Entry 4C51 (X-ray diffraction, 3.10 A resolution); this record covers chains A and B.

== Chain A (and B) ==
Protein: Catalase-peroxidase
Source organism: Mycobacterium tuberculosis H37RV
Notes: EC 1.11.1.21; chain B of this document is another copy of the same molecule, construct and numbering; everything in this record applies to it too
UniProtKB: Q08129 (KATG_MYCTU); numbering as in UniProt (aligned over 1-740)
Amino-acid sequence (740 residues; each row starts with the number of its first residue):
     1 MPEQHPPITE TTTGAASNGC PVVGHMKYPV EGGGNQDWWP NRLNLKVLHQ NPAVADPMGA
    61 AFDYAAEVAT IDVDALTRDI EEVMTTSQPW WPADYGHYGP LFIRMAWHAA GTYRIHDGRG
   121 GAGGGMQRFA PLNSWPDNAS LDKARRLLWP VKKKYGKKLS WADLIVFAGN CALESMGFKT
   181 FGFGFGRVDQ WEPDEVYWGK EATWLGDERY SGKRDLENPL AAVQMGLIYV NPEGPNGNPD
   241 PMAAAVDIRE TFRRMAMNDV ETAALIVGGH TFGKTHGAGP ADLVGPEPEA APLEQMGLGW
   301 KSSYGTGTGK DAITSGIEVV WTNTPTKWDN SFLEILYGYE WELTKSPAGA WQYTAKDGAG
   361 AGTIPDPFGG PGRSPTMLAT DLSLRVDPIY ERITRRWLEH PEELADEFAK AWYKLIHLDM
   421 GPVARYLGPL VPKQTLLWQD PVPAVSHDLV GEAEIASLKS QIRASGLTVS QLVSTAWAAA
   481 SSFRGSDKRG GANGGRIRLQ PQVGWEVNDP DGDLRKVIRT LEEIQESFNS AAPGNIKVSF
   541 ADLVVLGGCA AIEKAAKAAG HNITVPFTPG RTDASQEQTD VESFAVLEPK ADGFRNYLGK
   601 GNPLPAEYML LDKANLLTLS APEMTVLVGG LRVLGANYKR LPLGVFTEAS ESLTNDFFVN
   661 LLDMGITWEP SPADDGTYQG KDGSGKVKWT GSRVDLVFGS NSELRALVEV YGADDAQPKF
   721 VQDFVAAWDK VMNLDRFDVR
Unresolved in the structure: 1-23
Construct notes: engineered mutation Leu418 (Arg in Q08129)
Metal / ion sites: heme Fe near His270 (its only coordinating residue here)
Ligand contacts:
  - alpha-D-glucopyranose (GLC): His447, Arg498, Gln525, Asn529, Lys537, Val538, Ser539, Phe540, Asp573
  - heme (HEM): Asp94, Pro100, Leu101, Ile103, Arg104, Trp107, Val230, Pro232, Ile248, Phe252, Leu265, Ile266, Gly269, His270, Phe272, Gly273, Lys274, Thr275, His276, Thr314, Ser315, Ile317, Trp321, Leu378, Thr380, Phe408, Trp412
What the authors report for this chain:
  - mutagenesis - Y229F, R418L: unchanged catalytic activity
  - mutagenesis - R418L: abolished catalytic activity (catalase activity) (citing earlier work)
  - mutagenesis - S315T (40-fold): decreased catalytic activity on INH
  - mutagenesis - W321F: unchanged catalytic activity on INH
  - disease-associated variants - S315T: decreased catalytic activity on INH (citing earlier work)

== How chain A and chain B interact ==
Contacting residue pairs (199):
  Gly24(A) - Ala202(B)
  His25(A) - Lys200(B)
  His25(A) - Glu208(B)  salt bridge
  Met26(A) - Gly199(B)
  Met26(A) - Lys200(B)  hydrogen bond (backbone-backbone)
  Met26(A) - Glu201(B)
  Met26(A) - Ala202(B)  hydrophobic
  Lys27(A) - Pro40(B)  hydrogen bond (side chain-backbone)
  Lys27(A) - Asn41(B)
  Lys27(A) - Tyr197(B)
  Tyr28(A) - Tyr197(B)
  Tyr28(A) - Pro219(B)
  Tyr28(A) - Pro603(B)
  Tyr28(A) - Leu604(B)  hydrophobic
  Pro29(A) - Asn44(B)  hydrogen bond (backbone-side chain)
  Pro29(A) - Val47(B)
  Pro29(A) - Glu195(B)
  Pro29(A) - Val196(B)
  Pro29(A) - Tyr197(B)
  Val30(A) - Leu43(B)
  Val30(A) - Asn44(B)  hydrogen bond (backbone-backbone)
  Val30(A) - Val47(B)
  Val30(A) - Leu604(B)  hydrophobic
  Val30(A) - Tyr608(B)
  Val30(A) - Leu611(B)  hydrophobic
  Val30(A) - Asp612(B)
  Glu31(A) - Pro40(B)
  Glu31(A) - Asn41(B)
  Glu31(A) - Leu604(B)
  Glu31(A) - Tyr608(B)
  Gly32(A) - Asn44(B)
  Gly33(A) - Glu195(B)
  Gly34(A) - Glu195(B)
  Asn35(A) - Ala130(B)  hydrogen bond (side chain-backbone)
  Asn35(A) - Pro131(B)
  Asn35(A) - Pro193(B)
  Gln36(A) - Gln36(B)
  Trp38(A) - Glu201(B)
  Trp38(A) - Ala202(B)
  Trp38(A) - Thr203(B)
  Trp38(A) - Trp204(B)  hydrophobic
  Trp38(A) - Met225(B)  hydrophobic
  Trp39(A) - Ala130(B)  hydrophobic
  Trp39(A) - Pro131(B)  hydrophobic
  Trp39(A) - Ser134(B)
  Trp39(A) - Trp204(B)  hydrophobic
  Trp39(A) - Glu287(B)  hydrogen bond
  Trp39(A) - Glu289(B)
  Trp39(A) - Ala290(B)
  Pro40(A) - Lys27(B)  hydrogen bond (backbone-side chain)
  Pro40(A) - Glu31(B)
  Asn41(A) - Lys27(B)
  Asn41(A) - Glu31(B)
  Arg42(A) - Glu289(B)  salt bridge
  Leu43(A) - Val30(B)
  Asn44(A) - Pro29(B)  hydrogen bond (side chain-backbone)
  Asn44(A) - Val30(B)  hydrogen bond (backbone-backbone)
  Asn44(A) - Gly32(B)
  Val47(A) - Pro29(B)
  Val47(A) - Val30(B)
  His49(A) - Pro52(B)
  His49(A) - Val54(B)
  His49(A) - Glu192(B)  salt bridge
  Pro52(A) - His49(B)
  Val54(A) - His49(B)
  Val54(A) - Ser620(B)  hydrogen bond (backbone-side chain)
  Val54(A) - Pro622(B)
  Ala55(A) - Pro622(B)
  Pro57(A) - Pro622(B)  hydrophobic
  Pro57(A) - Leu707(B)  hydrophobic
  Pro57(A) - Val710(B)  hydrophobic
  Pro57(A) - Tyr711(B)
  Pro57(A) - Lys719(B)  hydrogen bond (backbone-side chain)
  Pro57(A) - Asp723(B)
  Met58(A) - Lys719(B)
  Trp90(A) - Met664(B)
  Arg128(A) - Ser702(B)
  Arg128(A) - Ala706(B)
  Phe129(A) - Ser702(B)
  Phe129(A) - Ala706(B)  hydrophobic
  Ala130(A) - Asn35(B)  hydrogen bond (backbone-side chain)
  Ala130(A) - Trp39(B)  hydrophobic
  Ala130(A) - Arg42(B)
  Pro131(A) - Asn35(B)
  Pro131(A) - Trp39(B)  hydrophobic
  Asn133(A) - Ser702(B)  hydrogen bond
  Ser134(A) - Trp39(B)
  Arg146(A) - Met664(B)  hydrogen bond
  Arg146(A) - Arg705(B)
  Trp149(A) - Leu662(B)  hydrophobic
  Trp149(A) - Glu709(B)
  Trp149(A) - Gly712(B)
  Lys153(A) - Val659(B)
  Lys153(A) - Ala713(B)
  Lys153(A) - Asp714(B)  salt bridge
  Lys154(A) - Asp714(B)
  Tyr155(A) - Asp715(B)
  Gly156(A) - Ala713(B)
  Gly156(A) - Asp715(B)
  Lys157(A) - Asp715(B)  hydrogen bond (backbone-side chain)
  Trp161(A) - Glu709(B)  hydrogen bond
  Trp191(A) - Glu703(B)
  Trp191(A) - Ala706(B)
  Trp191(A) - Val710(B)  hydrophobic
  Glu192(A) - Lys46(B)
  Glu192(A) - His49(B)  salt bridge
  Pro193(A) - Asn35(B)
  Pro193(A) - Glu703(B)
  Glu195(A) - Pro29(B)
  Glu195(A) - Gly33(B)
  Glu195(A) - Gly34(B)
  Val196(A) - Pro29(B)
  Tyr197(A) - Lys27(B)
  Tyr197(A) - Tyr28(B)
  Tyr197(A) - Pro29(B)
  Gly199(A) - Met26(B)
  Lys200(A) - His25(B)
  Lys200(A) - Met26(B)  hydrogen bond (backbone-backbone)
  Glu201(A) - Met26(B)
  Glu201(A) - Trp38(B)
  Ala202(A) - Met26(B)  hydrophobic
  Ala202(A) - Trp38(B)
  Thr203(A) - Trp38(B)
  Trp204(A) - Trp38(B)  hydrophobic
  Trp204(A) - Trp39(B)  hydrophobic
  Glu208(A) - His25(B)  salt bridge
  Pro219(A) - Tyr28(B)
  Met225(A) - Trp38(B)  hydrophobic
  Glu287(A) - Trp39(B)  hydrogen bond
  Glu289(A) - Trp39(B)
  Glu289(A) - Arg42(B)  salt bridge
  Glu289(A) - Ser702(B)  hydrogen bond
  Ala290(A) - Trp39(B)
  Leu293(A) - Arg693(B)
  Leu293(A) - Ser700(B)
  Glu294(A) - Trp668(B)
  Glu294(A) - Pro670(B)
  Glu294(A) - Tyr678(B)
  Met296(A) - Trp668(B)
  Met296(A) - Leu696(B)  hydrophobic
  Met296(A) - Gly699(B)
  Met296(A) - Ser700(B)
  Met296(A) - Arg705(B)  hydrogen bond (backbone-side chain)
  Gly297(A) - Ser700(B)
  Pro603(A) - Tyr28(B)
  Leu604(A) - Tyr28(B)  hydrophobic
  Leu604(A) - Val30(B)  hydrophobic
  Leu604(A) - Glu31(B)
  Tyr608(A) - Val30(B)
  Tyr608(A) - Glu31(B)
  Leu611(A) - Val30(B)  hydrophobic
  Asp612(A) - Val30(B)
  Ser620(A) - Val54(B)
  Pro622(A) - Val54(B)
  Pro622(A) - Ala55(B)
  Pro622(A) - Pro57(B)  hydrophobic
  Val659(A) - Lys153(B)
  Leu662(A) - Trp149(B)  hydrophobic
  Met664(A) - Trp90(B)  hydrophobic
  Met664(A) - Arg146(B)  hydrogen bond
  Trp668(A) - Glu294(B)
  Trp668(A) - Met296(B)
  Glu669(A) - Glu294(B)
  Pro670(A) - Glu294(B)
  Tyr678(A) - Glu294(B)
  Arg693(A) - Leu293(B)
  Leu696(A) - Met296(B)  hydrophobic
  Gly699(A) - Met296(B)
  Ser700(A) - Leu293(B)
  Ser700(A) - Met296(B)
  Ser700(A) - Gly297(B)
  Ser702(A) - Arg128(B)
  Ser702(A) - Phe129(B)
  Ser702(A) - Asn133(B)  hydrogen bond
  Ser702(A) - Glu289(B)  hydrogen bond
  Glu703(A) - Phe129(B)
  Glu703(A) - Trp191(B)
  Glu703(A) - Pro193(B)
  Arg705(A) - Arg146(B)
  Arg705(A) - Met296(B)  hydrogen bond (side chain-backbone)
  Ala706(A) - Arg128(B)
  Ala706(A) - Phe129(B)  hydrophobic
  Ala706(A) - Trp191(B)
  Leu707(A) - Pro57(B)  hydrophobic
  Glu709(A) - Trp149(B)
  Glu709(A) - Trp161(B)  hydrogen bond
  Val710(A) - Trp191(B)  hydrophobic
  Tyr711(A) - Pro57(B)
  Gly712(A) - Trp149(B)
  Ala713(A) - Lys153(B)
  Ala713(A) - Gly156(B)
  Asp714(A) - Lys153(B)  salt bridge
  Asp714(A) - Lys154(B)
  Asp715(A) - Tyr155(B)
  Asp715(A) - Gly156(B)
  Asp715(A) - Lys157(B)  hydrogen bond (side chain-backbone)
  Lys719(A) - Pro57(B)  hydrogen bond (side chain-backbone)
  Lys719(A) - Met58(B)
  Asp723(A) - Pro57(B)
Also at the interface, not in a pair above, chain A (101 interface residues in all): Lys46, Leu48, Asp56, Asn218, Glu607
Also at the interface, not in a pair above, chain B (101 interface residues in all): Gly24, Asp56, Asn218, Leu298, Glu669, Val697

== Summary ==
Chain A and chain B each contribute 101 residues to their interface, with 27 hydrogen bonds and 8 salt
bridges. Polar pairs include His25(A)-Glu208(B), Arg42(A)-Glu289(B) and His49(A)-Glu192(B). From the paper:
R418L of chain A abolishes catalytic activity (catalase activity); S315T of chain A reduces catalytic activity
on INH; 4 substitutions were tested in all.
Chain A and chain B are both Catalase-peroxidase (Mycobacterium tuberculosis H37RV); the structure, Crystal
Structure of the Catalase-Peroxidase (KatG) R418L mutant from Mycobacterium Tuberculosis, was determined by
X-ray diffraction, deposited together with 4C50.
